PDB entry 6FSZ | electron microscopy, 4.60 A resolution (low resolution: residue-level contacts below are approximate; hydrogen-bond / salt-bridge calls are withheld) | chains 2 and MM of the 15 polymer chains in the assembly

Chain 2:
Molecule: 23-nt RNA strand
Source organism: Saccharomyces cerevisiae
Sequence (23 nucleotides; each row starts with the number of its first residue):
   157 AAAAUUUAAA UUUUUUUUUU UUU

Chain MM:
Molecule: ATP-dependent RNA helicase DOB1
Source organism: Saccharomyces cerevisiae (strain ATCC 204508 / S288c)
Notes: EC 3.6.4.13
UniProt: P47047 (MTR4_YEAST); numbering as in UniProt (aligned over 1-1073)
Sequence (1073 residues; numbered 1 to 1073; the number before each row is that of its first residue):
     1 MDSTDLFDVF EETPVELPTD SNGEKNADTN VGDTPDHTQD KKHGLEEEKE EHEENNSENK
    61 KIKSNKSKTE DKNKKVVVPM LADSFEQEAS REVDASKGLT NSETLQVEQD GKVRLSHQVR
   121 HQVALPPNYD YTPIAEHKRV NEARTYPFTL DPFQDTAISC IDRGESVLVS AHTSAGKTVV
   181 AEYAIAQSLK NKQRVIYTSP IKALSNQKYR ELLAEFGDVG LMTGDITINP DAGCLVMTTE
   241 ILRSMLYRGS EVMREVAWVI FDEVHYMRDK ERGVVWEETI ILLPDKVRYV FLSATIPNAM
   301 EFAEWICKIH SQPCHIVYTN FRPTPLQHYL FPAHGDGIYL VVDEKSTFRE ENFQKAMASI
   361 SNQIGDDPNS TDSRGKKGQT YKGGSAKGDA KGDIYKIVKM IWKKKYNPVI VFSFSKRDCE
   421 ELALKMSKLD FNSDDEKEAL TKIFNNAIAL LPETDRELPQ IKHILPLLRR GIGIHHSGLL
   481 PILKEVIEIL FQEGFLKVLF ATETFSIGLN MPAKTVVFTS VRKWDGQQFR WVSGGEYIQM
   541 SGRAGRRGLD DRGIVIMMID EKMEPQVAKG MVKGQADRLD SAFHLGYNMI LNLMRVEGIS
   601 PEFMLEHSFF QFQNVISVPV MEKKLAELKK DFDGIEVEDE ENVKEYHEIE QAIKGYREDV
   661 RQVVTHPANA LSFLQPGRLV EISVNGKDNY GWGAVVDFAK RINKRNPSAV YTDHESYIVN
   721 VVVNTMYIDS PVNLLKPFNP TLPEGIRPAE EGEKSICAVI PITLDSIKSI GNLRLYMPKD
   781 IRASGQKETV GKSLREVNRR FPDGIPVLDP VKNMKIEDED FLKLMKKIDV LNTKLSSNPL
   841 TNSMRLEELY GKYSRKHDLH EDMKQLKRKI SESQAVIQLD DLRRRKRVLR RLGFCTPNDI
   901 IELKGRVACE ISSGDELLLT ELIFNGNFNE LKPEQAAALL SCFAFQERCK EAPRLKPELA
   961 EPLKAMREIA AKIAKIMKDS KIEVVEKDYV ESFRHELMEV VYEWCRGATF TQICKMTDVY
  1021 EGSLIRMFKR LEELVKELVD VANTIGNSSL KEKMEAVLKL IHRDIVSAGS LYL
Not modelled in the structure: 1-3, 18-79, 362-391
Sequence notes: conflict Met80 (Val in P47047)
From the paper describing this entry:
  - mutagenesis - I443R/N446R, I489R/E493R: decreased binding to M-phase phosphoprotein 6 homolog, Nuclear exosome-associated RNA binding protein

Interface between chain 2 and chain MM:
Contacting residue pairs (34):
  A157(2) - Phe414(MM)
  A157(2) - Ser415(MM)
  A157(2) - Trp524(MM)
  A157(2) - Gly526(MM)
  A158(2) - Ser415(MM)
  A158(2) - Lys416(MM)
  A158(2) - Thr502(MM)
  A159(2) - Lys416(MM)
  A159(2) - His476(MM)
  A159(2) - Ser477(MM)
  A159(2) - Thr502(MM)
  A159(2) - Thr504(MM)
  A160(2) - Arg272(MM)
  A160(2) - Ser477(MM)
  A160(2) - Lys484(MM)
  A160(2) - Thr504(MM)
  U161(2) - Pro200(MM)
  U161(2) - Glu240(MM)
  U161(2) - Arg272(MM)
  U162(2) - Lys202(MM)
  U162(2) - Gly224(MM)
  U162(2) - Glu240(MM)
  U162(2) - Ile241(MM)
  U162(2) - Ser913(MM)
  U162(2) - Glu1033(MM)
  U163(2) - Thr223(MM)
  U163(2) - Gly224(MM)
  U163(2) - Thr227(MM)
  U163(2) - Ile241(MM)
  U163(2) - Glu1033(MM)
  U163(2) - Glu1037(MM)
  A164(2) - Thr227(MM)
  A164(2) - Ser244(MM)
  A164(2) - Met245(MM)
Other interface residues (no listed pair), chain MM (29 interface residues in all): Thr238, Arg417, Glu503, Asp525, Ser912, Arg1030

Summary:
8 residues of chain 2 and 29 residues of chain MM are in contact. From the paper: I443R/N446R and I489R/E493R
of chain MM reduce binding to M-phase phosphoprotein 6 homolog, Nuclear exosome-associated RNA binding
protein.
Chain 2 is a 23-nt RNA strand (Saccharomyces cerevisiae) and chain MM is ATP-dependent RNA helicase DOB1
(Saccharomyces cerevisiae (strain ATCC 204508 / S288c)); the structure, Structure of the nuclear RNA exosome,
was determined by electron microscopy.
